Entry 9COD (electron microscopy, 4.70 A resolution (low resolution: residue-level contacts below are approximate; hydrogen-bond / salt-bridge calls are withheld)); this record covers chains C and J of the 15 polymer chains in the assembly.

[Chain C (and J)]
Protein: SGNH hydrolase-type esterase domain-containing protein
From: Pseudomonas aeruginosa
Notes: chain J of this document is another copy of the same molecule, construct and numbering; everything in this record applies to it too
UniProtKB: A0A2K8I2V0 (A0A2K8I2V0_9CAUD); residue numbers follow UniProt; this construct covers 1-1090
Sequence (1090 residues; each row starts with the number of its first residue):
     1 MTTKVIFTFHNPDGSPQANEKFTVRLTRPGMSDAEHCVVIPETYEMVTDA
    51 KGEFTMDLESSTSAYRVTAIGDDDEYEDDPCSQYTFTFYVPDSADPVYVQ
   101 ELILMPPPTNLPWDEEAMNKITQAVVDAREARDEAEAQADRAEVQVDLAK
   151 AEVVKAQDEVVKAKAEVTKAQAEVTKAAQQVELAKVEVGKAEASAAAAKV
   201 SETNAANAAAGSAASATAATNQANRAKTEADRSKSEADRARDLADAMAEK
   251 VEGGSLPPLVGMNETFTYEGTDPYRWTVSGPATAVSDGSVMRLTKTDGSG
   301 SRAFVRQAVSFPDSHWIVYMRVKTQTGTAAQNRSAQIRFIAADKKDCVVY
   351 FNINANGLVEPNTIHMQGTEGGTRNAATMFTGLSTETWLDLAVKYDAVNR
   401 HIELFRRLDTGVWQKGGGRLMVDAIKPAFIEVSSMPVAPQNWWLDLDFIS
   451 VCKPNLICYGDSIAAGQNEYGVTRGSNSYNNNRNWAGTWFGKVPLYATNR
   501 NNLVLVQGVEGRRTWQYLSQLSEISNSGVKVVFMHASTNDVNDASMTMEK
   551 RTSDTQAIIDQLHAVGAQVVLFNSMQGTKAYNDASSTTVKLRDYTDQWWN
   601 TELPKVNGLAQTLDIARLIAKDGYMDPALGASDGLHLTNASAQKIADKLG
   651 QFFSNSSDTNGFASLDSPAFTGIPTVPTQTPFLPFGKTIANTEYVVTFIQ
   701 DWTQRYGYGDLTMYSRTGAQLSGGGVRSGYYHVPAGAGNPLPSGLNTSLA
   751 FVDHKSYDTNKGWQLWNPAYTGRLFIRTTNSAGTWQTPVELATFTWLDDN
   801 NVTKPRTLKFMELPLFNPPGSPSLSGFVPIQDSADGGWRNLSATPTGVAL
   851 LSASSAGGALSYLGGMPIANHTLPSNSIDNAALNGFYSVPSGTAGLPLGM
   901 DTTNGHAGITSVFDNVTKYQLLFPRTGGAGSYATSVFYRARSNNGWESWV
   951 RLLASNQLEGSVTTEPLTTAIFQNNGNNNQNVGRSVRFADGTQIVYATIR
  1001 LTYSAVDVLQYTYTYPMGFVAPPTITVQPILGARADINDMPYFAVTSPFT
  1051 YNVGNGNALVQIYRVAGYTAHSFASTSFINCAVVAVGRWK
Disordered / not traced: 106-1090

[Interface between chain C and chain J]
Residue-residue contacts (26):
  T8(C) - E35(J)
  T8(C) - C37(J)
  T8(C) - V38(J)
  F9(C) - V38(J)
  H10(C) - H36(J)
  H10(C) - L58(J)
  N11(C) - V38(J)
  N11(C) - V39(J)
  N11(C) - I40(J)
  N11(C) - L58(J)
  P12(C) - E42(J)
  P12(C) - L58(J)
  D13(C) - L58(J)
  G14(C) - L58(J)
  I70(C) - I40(J)
  Y84(C) - P29(J)
  Y84(C) - I40(J)
  Y84(C) - P41(J)
  F86(C) - P29(J)
  F86(C) - I40(J)
  Y98(C) - A34(J)
  Y98(C) - E35(J)
  Y98(C) - C37(J)
  V99(C) - C37(J)
  E101(C) - M31(J)
  I103(C) - M31(J)
Other interface residues (no listed pair), chain J (13 interface residues in all): M56

[Summary]
Chain C and chain J form an interface of 14 and 13 residues respectively.
Chain C and chain J are both SGNH hydrolase-type esterase domain-containing protein (Pseudomonas aeruginosa);
the structure, C15 symmetrized DEV collar, was determined by electron microscopy, deposited together with
9BGM, 9BGN, 9BGO and 8VXQ.
